PDB entry 4YA0 | X-ray diffraction, 2.80 A resolution | chains F and G of the 30 polymer chains in the assembly

# Chain F
Molecule: Proteasome subunit alpha type-7
Organism: Saccharomyces cerevisiae (strain ATCC 204508 / S288c)
Notes: EC 3.4.25.1
Reference sequence: P21242 (PSA7_YEAST); residues -3 to 284 here correspond to UniProt positions 1-288 (UniProt number = residue number + 4)
Sequence (288 residues; each row starts with the number of its first residue; numbers below 1 keep their minus sign (Met-3 is residue -3)):
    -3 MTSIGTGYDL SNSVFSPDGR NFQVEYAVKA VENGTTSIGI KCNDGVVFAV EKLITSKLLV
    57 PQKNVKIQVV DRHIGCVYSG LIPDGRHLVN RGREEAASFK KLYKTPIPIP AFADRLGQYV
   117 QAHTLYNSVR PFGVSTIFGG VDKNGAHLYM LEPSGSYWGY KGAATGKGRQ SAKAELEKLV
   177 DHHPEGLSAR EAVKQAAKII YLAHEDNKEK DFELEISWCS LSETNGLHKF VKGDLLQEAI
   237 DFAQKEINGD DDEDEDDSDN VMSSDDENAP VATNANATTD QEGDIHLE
Unresolved in the structure: -3 to 1, 245-284

# Chain G
Molecule: Proteasome subunit alpha type-1
Organism: Saccharomyces cerevisiae (strain ATCC 204508 / S288c)
Notes: EC 3.4.25.1
Reference sequence: P21243 (PSA1_YEAST); residues -8 to 243 here correspond to UniProt positions 1-252 (UniProt number = residue number + 9)
Sequence (252 residues; row label = number of the first residue in the row; numbers below 1 keep their minus sign (Met-8 is residue -8)):
    -8 MSGAAAASAA GYDRHITIFS PEGRLYQVEY AFKATNQTNI NSLAVRGKDC TVVISQKKVP
    52 DKLLDPTTVS YIFCISRTIG MVVNGPIPDA RNAALRAKAE AAEFRYKYGY DMPCDVLAKR
   112 MANLSQIYTQ RAYMRPLGVI LTFVSVDEEL GPSIYKTDPA GYYVGYKATA TGPKQQEITT
   172 NLENHFKKSK IDHINEESWE KVVEFAITHM IDALGTEFSK NDLEVGVATK DKFFTLSAEN
   232 IEERLVAIAE QD
Unresolved in the structure: -8 to 1, 243
Bound ions: Mg2+: Thr8, Tyr119, Arg122, Met125

# Interface between chain F and chain G
Residue-residue contacts (66):
  Thr2(F) - His6(G)
  Gly3(F) - His6(G)
  Tyr4(F) - Arg5(G)
  Tyr4(F) - His6(G)
  Tyr4(F) - Tyr21(G)
  Ser9(F) - Arg126(G)
  Val10(F) - His6(G)
  Val10(F) - Gln18(G)
  Phe11(F) - Gln18(G)  hydrogen bond (backbone-side chain)
  Phe11(F) - Tyr21(G)
  Phe11(F) - Ala22(G)  hydrophobic
  Phe11(F) - Ala25(G)  hydrophobic
  Phe11(F) - Arg126(G)
  Phe11(F) - Pro127(G)
  Phe11(F) - Gly129(G)
  Ser12(F) - Tyr21(G)
  Pro13(F) - Tyr21(G)  hydrophobic
  Pro13(F) - Lys24(G)  hydrogen bond (backbone-side chain)
  Asp14(F) - Lys24(G)
  Gly15(F) - Tyr21(G)
  Gly15(F) - Ala25(G)
  Lys37(F) - Asp56(G)  salt bridge
  Asp110(F) - Arg82(G)
  Gln114(F) - Arg82(G)  hydrogen bond (side chain-backbone)
  Gln114(F) - Asn83(G)
  Gln114(F) - Leu86(G)
  Gln117(F) - Pro79(G)
  Gln117(F) - Asp80(G)
  Gln117(F) - Asn83(G)  hydrogen bond
  Gln117(F) - Arg126(G)
  Gln117(F) - Leu128(G)
  Thr120(F) - Arg126(G)  hydrogen bond (backbone-side chain)
  Leu121(F) - Tyr124(G)
  Leu121(F) - Arg126(G)  hydrogen bond (backbone-backbone)
  Leu121(F) - Leu128(G)  hydrophobic
  Tyr122(F) - Tyr124(G)
  Tyr122(F) - Met125(G)  hydrophobic
  Ser150(F) - Pro79(G)
  Gly151(F) - Pro79(G)
  Ser152(F) - Ile78(G)
  Ser152(F) - Pro79(G)
  Tyr153(F) - Arg82(G)  hydrogen bond (backbone-side chain)
  Trp154(F) - Leu55(G)  hydrophobic
  Trp154(F) - Thr59(G)
  Trp154(F) - Val60(G)  hydrophobic
  Trp154(F) - Ser61(G)
  Trp154(F) - Tyr62(G)
  Trp154(F) - Ile78(G)  hydrophobic
  Trp154(F) - Arg82(G)
  Gly155(F) - Leu55(G)
  Gly155(F) - Asp56(G)  hydrogen bond (backbone-backbone)
  Gly155(F) - Thr59(G)  hydrogen bond (backbone-side chain)
  Tyr156(F) - Leu54(G)
  Tyr156(F) - Leu55(G)  hydrophobic
  Tyr156(F) - Asp56(G)
  Lys157(F) - Lys53(G)
  Lys157(F) - Leu54(G)  hydrogen bond (backbone-backbone)
  Lys157(F) - Leu55(G)
  Lys157(F) - Asp56(G)
  Gly158(F) - Leu54(G)  hydrogen bond (backbone-backbone)
  Lys169(F) - Leu54(G)
  Leu172(F) - Leu54(G)  hydrophobic
  Glu173(F) - Lys53(G)
  Glu173(F) - Leu54(G)
  Val176(F) - Leu54(G)  hydrophobic
  Asp177(F) - Lys53(G)  salt bridge
Also at the interface, not in a pair above, chain F (32 interface residues in all): Tyr145
Also at the interface, not in a pair above, chain G (29 interface residues in all): Asp52, Pro57

# Overview
32 residues of chain F and 29 residues of chain G are in contact; the contacts include 11 hydrogen bonds and 2
salt bridges. Polar contacts include Lys37(F)-Asp56(G), Asp177(F)-Lys53(G) and Phe11(F)-Gln18(G). Thr8(G),
Tyr119(G), Arg122(G) and Met125(G) form the Mg2+ site.
Chain F is Proteasome subunit alpha type-7 and chain G is Proteasome subunit alpha type-1, both from
Saccharomyces cerevisiae (strain ATCC 204508 / S288c); the structure, Yeast 20S proteasome beta2-H116E mutant
in complex with Ac-PAE-ep, was determined by X-ray diffraction (same publication as 4Y69, 4Y6A, 4Y6V, 4Y6Z,
4Y70, 4Y74 and 34 further entries).
